PDB entry 6NW0 | X-ray diffraction, 1.85 A resolution | chain A

Chain A:
Name: Rubredoxin
From: Desulfovibrio desulfuricans
UniProt: A0A1K1LMQ8 (A0A1K1LMQ8_DESDE); numbering as in UniProt (aligned over 1-45)
Sequence (45 residues; row label = number of the first residue in the row):
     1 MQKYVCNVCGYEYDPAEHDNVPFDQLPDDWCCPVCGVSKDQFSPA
Ion coordination: Ni2+: C6, C9, C32, C35

Summary:
C6, C9, C32 and C35 coordinate Ni2+.
Chain A is Rubredoxin (Desulfovibrio desulfuricans); the structure, Crystal Structure Desulfovibrio
desulfuricans Nickel-Substituted Rubredoxin, was determined by X-ray diffraction together with 6NW1 from the
same study.
